Entry 7S7H (X-ray diffraction, 2.40 A resolution); this record covers chains A and D of the 8 polymer chains in the assembly.

[Chain A]
Molecule: Methane monooxygenase component A alpha chain
From: Methylosinus trichosporium OB3b
Notes: EC 1.-.-.-
UniProt: A0A2D2D5X0 (A0A2D2D5X0_METTR); numbering as in UniProt (aligned over 12-526)
Chain sequence (515 residues; each row starts with the number of its first residue):
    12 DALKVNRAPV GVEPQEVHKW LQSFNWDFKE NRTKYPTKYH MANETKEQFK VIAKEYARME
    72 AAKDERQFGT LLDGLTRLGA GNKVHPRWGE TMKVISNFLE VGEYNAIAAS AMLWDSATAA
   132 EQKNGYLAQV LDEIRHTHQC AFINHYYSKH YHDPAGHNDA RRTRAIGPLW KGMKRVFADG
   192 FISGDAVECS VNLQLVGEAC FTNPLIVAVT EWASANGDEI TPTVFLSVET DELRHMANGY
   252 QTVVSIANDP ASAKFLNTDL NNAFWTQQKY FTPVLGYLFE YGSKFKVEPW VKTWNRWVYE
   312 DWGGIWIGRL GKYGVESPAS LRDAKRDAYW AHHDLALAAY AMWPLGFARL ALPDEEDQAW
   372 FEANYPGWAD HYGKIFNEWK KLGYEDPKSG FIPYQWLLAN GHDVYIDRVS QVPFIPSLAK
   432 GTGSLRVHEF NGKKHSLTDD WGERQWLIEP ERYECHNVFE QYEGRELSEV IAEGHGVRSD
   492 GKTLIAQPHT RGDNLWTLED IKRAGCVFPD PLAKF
Metal / ion sites: Fe ion site 1: E114, E144, H147 (together with 1,2-ethanediol); Fe ion site 2: E144, E209, E243, H246
Reported in the primary citation:
  - binding site for 1,2-ethanediol: F188
  - conformationally variable residues (side-chain flip): M247

[Chain D]
Molecule: Methane monooxygenase regulatory protein B
From: Methylosinus trichosporium OB3b
UniProt: A0A2D2D0T8 (A0A2D2D0T8_METTR); residues 3-133 here = UniProt positions 3-133
Chain sequence (131 residues; each row starts with the number of its first residue):
     3 SAHNAYNAGI MQKTGKAFAD EFFAEENQVV HESNAVVLVL MKSDEIDAII EDIVLKGGKA
    63 KNPSIVVEDK AGFWWIKADG AIEIDAAEAG ELLGKPFSVY DLLINVASAV GRAYTLGTKF
   123 TITSELMGLD R
Construct notes: engineered mutation A109 (Ser in A0A2D2D0T8), A111 (Thr in A0A2D2D0T8)
Reported in the primary citation:
  - mutagenesis - S109A/T111A (3-4 fold): increased catalytic activity on substrates larger than methane (citing earlier work)
  - mutagenesis - T111A: increased catalytic activity on ethane (citing earlier work)

[Chain A / chain D interface]
Pairs across the interface (122):
  P25(A) - Y102(D)
  Q59(A) - Y116(D)
  Q59(A) - T117(D)  hydrogen bond (backbone-side chain)
  F60(A) - L105(D)  hydrophobic
  F60(A) - A115(D)
  F60(A) - T117(D)
  K61(A) - Y102(D)  hydrogen bond (backbone-side chain)
  E66(A) - Y102(D)
  R69(A) - S100(D)  hydrogen bond
  R69(A) - Y102(D)
  R69(A) - D103(D)  salt bridge
  M70(A) - Y102(D)
  M70(A) - L105(D)  hydrophobic
  A73(A) - I106(D)  hydrophobic
  K74(A) - L105(D)
  K74(A) - I106(D)
  R77(A) - S45(D)
  R77(A) - E47(D)  salt bridge
  R77(A) - I106(D)
  R77(A) - N107(D)  hydrogen bond
  N214(A) - S110(D)  hydrogen bond
  N214(A) - V112(D)
  V218(A) - F75(D)
  V218(A) - S110(D)
  T221(A) - F75(D)
  E222(A) - K72(D)
  T234(A) - M43(D)
  L237(A) - M43(D)
  L237(A) - G74(D)
  L237(A) - F75(D)  hydrophobic
  L237(A) - A109(D)
  S238(A) - M43(D)
  E240(A) - A109(D)
  E240(A) - S110(D)  hydrogen bond
  T241(A) - L105(D)
  T241(A) - I106(D)
  T241(A) - N107(D)
  T241(A) - V108(D)
  T241(A) - A109(D)
  L244(A) - V108(D)
  L244(A) - A109(D)
  L244(A) - A111(D)  hydrophobic
  Y251(A) - R114(D)
  Y251(A) - L128(D)
  Y251(A) - M129(D)  hydrogen bond (side chain-backbone)
  V255(A) - M129(D)
  V255(A) - G130(D)
  V255(A) - L131(D)  hydrophobic
  N259(A) - G130(D)  hydrogen bond (side chain-backbone)
  N259(A) - L131(D)
  E299(A) - Y8(D)  hydrogen bond
  V302(A) - F20(D)  hydrophobic
  V302(A) - F24(D)  hydrophobic
  K303(A) - M13(D)  hydrogen bond (side chain-backbone)
  K303(A) - K15(D)  hydrogen bond (side chain-backbone)
  K303(A) - T16(D)
  K303(A) - F20(D)
  N306(A) - I12(D)
  N306(A) - M13(D)
  N306(A) - F24(D)
  R307(A) - Y8(D)  hydrogen bond (side chain-backbone)
  R307(A) - M13(D)
  R307(A) - W77(D)
  R307(A) - K79(D)
  W308(A) - Y8(D)
  W308(A) - V41(D)  hydrophobic
  W308(A) - W77(D)
  W308(A) - V112(D)  hydrophobic
  Y310(A) - N29(D)  hydrogen bond (side chain-backbone)
  Y310(A) - V31(D)  hydrogen bond (side chain-backbone)
  Y310(A) - H33(D)
  E311(A) - I12(D)
  D312(A) - V39(D)
  D312(A) - W77(D)
  D312(A) - K79(D)  salt bridge
  G314(A) - V32(D)
  G315(A) - H33(D)
  G315(A) - E34(D)
  G315(A) - S35(D)  hydrogen bond (backbone-backbone)
  I316(A) - S35(D)
  I316(A) - A37(D)
  I316(A) - V38(D)  hydrophobic
  I316(A) - V39(D)  hydrophobic
  I316(A) - V112(D)
  I316(A) - G113(D)
  I316(A) - R114(D)  hydrogen bond (backbone-side chain)
  W317(A) - V112(D)
  W317(A) - G113(D)
  W317(A) - R114(D)
  I318(A) - V32(D)  hydrophobic
  G319(A) - V32(D)
  G319(A) - E34(D)
  R320(A) - E34(D)  salt bridge
  R320(A) - S35(D)
  R320(A) - R114(D)
  R320(A) - S126(D)  hydrogen bond (side chain-backbone)
  R320(A) - L128(D)
  R320(A) - D132(D)  salt bridge
  L321(A) - L128(D)  hydrophobic
  L321(A) - L131(D)  hydrophobic
  K323(A) - E34(D)
  Y324(A) - L128(D)  hydrophobic
  Y324(A) - L131(D)  hydrogen bond (side chain-backbone)
  Y324(A) - D132(D)  hydrogen bond
  S328(A) - V31(D)
  S328(A) - V32(D)  hydrogen bond (side chain-backbone)
  L332(A) - Q30(D)
  L332(A) - V31(D)  hydrophobic
  L332(A) - V32(D)  hydrophobic
  R333(A) - E27(D)  salt bridge
  R333(A) - Q30(D)
  K336(A) - F24(D)  hydrogen bond (side chain-backbone)
  K336(A) - N29(D)  hydrogen bond (side chain-backbone)
  K336(A) - Q30(D)
  R337(A) - F25(D)
  A339(A) - F24(D)  hydrophobic
  Y340(A) - G17(D)
  Y340(A) - A21(D)
  Y340(A) - F25(D)  hydrophobic
  A374(A) - G17(D)
  P377(A) - G17(D)
  P377(A) - K18(D)
Other interface residues (no listed pair), chain A (58 interface residues in all): Q26, S225, P233, A248, W305, W313, N375
Other interface residues (no listed pair), chain D (58 interface residues in all): A7, N36, A73, F122, E127

[Summary]
The chain A/chain D interface involves 58 residues from each chain, with 22 hydrogen bonds and 6 salt bridges.
Polar pairs include R69(A)-D103(D), R77(A)-E47(D) and D312(A)-K79(D). From the paper: a binding site for
1,2-ethanediol at F188(A); S109A/T111A of chain D increase catalytic activity on substrates larger than
methane.
Here chain A is Methane monooxygenase component A alpha chain and chain D is Methane monooxygenase regulatory
protein B, both from Methylosinus trichosporium OB3b. Entry 7S7H (Complex structure of Methane monooxygenase
hydroxylase and regulatory subunit DBL2) was determined by X-ray diffraction (same publication as 7S6Q, 7S6R,
7S6S and 7S6T).
